PDB entry 4CUD | X-ray diffraction, 1.85 A resolution | chain A

Chain A:
Protein: Neurogenic locus notch homolog protein 1
Organism: Homo sapiens
Notes: fragment: egf 11-13, residues 410-526
Reference sequence: P46531 (NOTC1_HUMAN); numbering as in UniProt (aligned over 410-526)
Amino-acid sequence (135 residues; each row starts with the number of its first residue):
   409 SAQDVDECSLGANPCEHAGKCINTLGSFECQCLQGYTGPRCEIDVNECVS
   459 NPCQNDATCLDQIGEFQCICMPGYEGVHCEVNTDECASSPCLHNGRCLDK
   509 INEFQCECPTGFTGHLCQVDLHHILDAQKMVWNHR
Disordered / not traced: 409-411, 534-543
Disulfides: C416-C429, C423-C438, C440-C449, C456-C467, C461-C476, C478-C487, C494-C505, C499-C514, C516-C525
Modified / non-standard residues: T466 (glycosylation site)
Construct notes: expression tag (409, 527-543)
Metal / ion sites: Ca2+ site 1: D412, V413, E415, N431, T432, S435; Ca2+ site 2: D452, V453, E455, D469, Q470; Ca2+ site 3: N490, T491, E493, D507, K508; Ca2+ site 4: E511, H523
Small-molecule neighbours: alpha-L-fucopyranose (FUC): D464, A465, T466, I477, C478, M479
Swiss-Prot annotation at these positions:
  - region (Interaction with DLL4): A420, N421, R448 to D452
  - binding site (Ca(2+)): T432, S435, D452, V453, E455, D469, Q470, N490, T491, E493, D507, K508
  - site: D469 (Interaction with DLL4)
  - glycosylation: S435 (O-linked (Glc...) serine), S458 (O-linked (Glc...) serine), T466 (O-linked (Fuc...) threonine), S496 (O-linked (Glc...) serine)
  - natural variant: C429 (C429R: In AOS5)
Reported in the primary citation:
  - post-translational modification sites: T466
  - binding site for alpha-L-fucopyranose: I477, M479

Summary:
Alpha-L-fucopyranose is covalently linked to T466. D412, V413, E415, N431, T432 and S435 coordinate Ca2+ site
1. D452, V453, E455, D469 and Q470 coordinate Ca2+ site 2. From UniProt: 12 Ca2+-binding residues. The paper
reports a binding site for alpha-L-fucopyranose at I477 and M479; a modification site at T466.
Chain A is Neurogenic locus notch homolog protein 1 (Homo sapiens); the structure, Human Notch1 EGF domains
11-13 mutant fucosylated at T466, was determined by X-ray diffraction together with 4CUE, 4D0E, 4D0F and 4CUF
from the same study.
